8WTE - chains B and H of the 5 polymer chains in the assembly; structure by X-ray diffraction, 2.17 A resolution.

# Chain B
Protein: T-cell receptor beta chain
Source organism: Mus musculus
Notes: engineered mutation(s): S170C
Chain sequence (239 residues; each row starts with the number of its first residue):
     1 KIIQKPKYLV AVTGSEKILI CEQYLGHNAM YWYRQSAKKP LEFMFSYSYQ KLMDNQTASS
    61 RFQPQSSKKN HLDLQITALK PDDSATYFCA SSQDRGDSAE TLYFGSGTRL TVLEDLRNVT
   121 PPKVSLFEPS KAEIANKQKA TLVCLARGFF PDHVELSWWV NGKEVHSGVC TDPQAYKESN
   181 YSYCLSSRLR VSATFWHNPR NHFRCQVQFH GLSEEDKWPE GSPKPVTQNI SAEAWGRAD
Not modelled in the structure: 220-222
Disulfides: Cys-21/Cys-89, Cys-144/Cys-205
What the authors report for this chain:
  - mutagenesis - K51M (2.7-fold), K51M/E100H (15-fold), K51M/E100V, K51M/E100M, K51W, E100H (4.6-fold), E100M, E100V: increased binding to MHC class I antigen (Fragment) (chain H)

# Chain H
Protein: MHC class I antigen (Fragment)
Source organism: Homo sapiens
Chain sequence (275 residues; each row starts with the number of its first residue):
     1 GSHSMRYFYT SVSRPGRGEP RFIAVGYVDD TQFVRFDSDA ASQRMEPRAP WIEQEGPEYW
    61 DQETRNVKAQ SQTDRVDLGT LRGYYNQSED GSHTIQIMYG CDVGPDGRFL RGYRQDAYDG
   121 KDYIALNEDL RSWTAADMAA QITKRKWEAA HAAEQQRAYL EGRCVEWLRR YLENGKETLQ
   181 RTDPPKTHMT HHPISDHEAT LRCWALGFYP AEITLTWQRD GEDQTQDTEL VETRPAGDGT
   241 FQKWAAVVVP SGEEQRYTCH VQHEGLPKPL TLRWE
Not modelled in the structure: 275
Disulfides: Cys-101/Cys-164, Cys-203/Cys-259

# Chain B / chain H interface
Residue-residue contacts (12):
  Tyr-49(B) / Ala-69(H)
  Tyr-49(B) / Gln-72(H)
  Tyr-49(B) / Thr-73(H)  hydrogen bond
  Met-53(B) / Arg-65(H)  hydrogen bond (backbone-side chain)
  Met-53(B) / Ala-69(H)  hydrophobic
  Arg-95(B) / Gln-70(H)  hydrogen bond
  Arg-95(B) / Thr-73(H)  hydrogen bond
  Asp-97(B) / Gln-155(H)
  Ser-98(B) / Gln-155(H)  hydrogen bond (backbone-side chain)
  Glu-100(B) / Ala-149(H)
  Glu-100(B) / Ala-150(H)
  Glu-100(B) / His-151(H)
Also at the interface, not in a pair above, chain B (8 interface residues in all): Asp-94, Ala-99
Also at the interface, not in a pair above, chain H (10 interface residues in all): Val-76
Interface features reported in the paper:
  - specific contacts: Tyr-49(B)/Thr-73(H), Arg-95(B)/Gln-70(H), Ser-98(B)/Gln-155(H)
  - interface residues, chain B: Tyr-49(B), Met-53(B)
  - interface residues, chain H: Arg-65(H), Thr-73(H)

# Summary
The interface between chain B and chain H involves 8 residues on one side and 10 on the other; the contacts
include 5 hydrogen bonds. Polar contacts include Tyr-49(B)/Thr-73(H), Met-53(B)/Arg-65(H) and
Arg-95(B)/Gln-70(H). The authors report contacts between Tyr-49(B) and Thr-73(H), Arg-95(B) and Gln-70(H) and
Ser-98(B) and Gln-155(H). The paper reports that K51M, K51M/E100H and K51M/E100V of chain B, among others,
increase binding to MHC class I antigen (Fragment) (chain H); interface residues Tyr-49(B), Met-53(B) and
Arg-65(H) among others; 8 substitutions were tested in all.
Here chain B is T-cell receptor beta chain (Mus musculus) and chain H is MHC class I antigen (Fragment) (Homo
sapiens). Entry 8WTE (Crystal structure of TCR in complex with HLA-A*11:01 bound to KRAS-G12V peptide
(VVGAVGVGK)) was determined by X-ray diffraction (same publication as 8WUL).
